Entry 6A5R (electron microscopy, 8.70 A resolution (very low resolution: no residue pairs are listed; an interface is given only as per-side residue counts)); this record covers chains A and T of the 23 polymer chains in the assembly.

[Chain A]
Protein: DNA-directed RNA polymerase subunit
Organism: Komagataella phaffii (strain GS115 / ATCC 20864)
Notes: EC 2.7.7.6
Reference sequence: C4R4Y0 (C4R4Y0_KOMPG); numbering as in UniProt (aligned over 1-1743)
Amino-acid sequence (1743 residues; row label = number of the first residue in the row):
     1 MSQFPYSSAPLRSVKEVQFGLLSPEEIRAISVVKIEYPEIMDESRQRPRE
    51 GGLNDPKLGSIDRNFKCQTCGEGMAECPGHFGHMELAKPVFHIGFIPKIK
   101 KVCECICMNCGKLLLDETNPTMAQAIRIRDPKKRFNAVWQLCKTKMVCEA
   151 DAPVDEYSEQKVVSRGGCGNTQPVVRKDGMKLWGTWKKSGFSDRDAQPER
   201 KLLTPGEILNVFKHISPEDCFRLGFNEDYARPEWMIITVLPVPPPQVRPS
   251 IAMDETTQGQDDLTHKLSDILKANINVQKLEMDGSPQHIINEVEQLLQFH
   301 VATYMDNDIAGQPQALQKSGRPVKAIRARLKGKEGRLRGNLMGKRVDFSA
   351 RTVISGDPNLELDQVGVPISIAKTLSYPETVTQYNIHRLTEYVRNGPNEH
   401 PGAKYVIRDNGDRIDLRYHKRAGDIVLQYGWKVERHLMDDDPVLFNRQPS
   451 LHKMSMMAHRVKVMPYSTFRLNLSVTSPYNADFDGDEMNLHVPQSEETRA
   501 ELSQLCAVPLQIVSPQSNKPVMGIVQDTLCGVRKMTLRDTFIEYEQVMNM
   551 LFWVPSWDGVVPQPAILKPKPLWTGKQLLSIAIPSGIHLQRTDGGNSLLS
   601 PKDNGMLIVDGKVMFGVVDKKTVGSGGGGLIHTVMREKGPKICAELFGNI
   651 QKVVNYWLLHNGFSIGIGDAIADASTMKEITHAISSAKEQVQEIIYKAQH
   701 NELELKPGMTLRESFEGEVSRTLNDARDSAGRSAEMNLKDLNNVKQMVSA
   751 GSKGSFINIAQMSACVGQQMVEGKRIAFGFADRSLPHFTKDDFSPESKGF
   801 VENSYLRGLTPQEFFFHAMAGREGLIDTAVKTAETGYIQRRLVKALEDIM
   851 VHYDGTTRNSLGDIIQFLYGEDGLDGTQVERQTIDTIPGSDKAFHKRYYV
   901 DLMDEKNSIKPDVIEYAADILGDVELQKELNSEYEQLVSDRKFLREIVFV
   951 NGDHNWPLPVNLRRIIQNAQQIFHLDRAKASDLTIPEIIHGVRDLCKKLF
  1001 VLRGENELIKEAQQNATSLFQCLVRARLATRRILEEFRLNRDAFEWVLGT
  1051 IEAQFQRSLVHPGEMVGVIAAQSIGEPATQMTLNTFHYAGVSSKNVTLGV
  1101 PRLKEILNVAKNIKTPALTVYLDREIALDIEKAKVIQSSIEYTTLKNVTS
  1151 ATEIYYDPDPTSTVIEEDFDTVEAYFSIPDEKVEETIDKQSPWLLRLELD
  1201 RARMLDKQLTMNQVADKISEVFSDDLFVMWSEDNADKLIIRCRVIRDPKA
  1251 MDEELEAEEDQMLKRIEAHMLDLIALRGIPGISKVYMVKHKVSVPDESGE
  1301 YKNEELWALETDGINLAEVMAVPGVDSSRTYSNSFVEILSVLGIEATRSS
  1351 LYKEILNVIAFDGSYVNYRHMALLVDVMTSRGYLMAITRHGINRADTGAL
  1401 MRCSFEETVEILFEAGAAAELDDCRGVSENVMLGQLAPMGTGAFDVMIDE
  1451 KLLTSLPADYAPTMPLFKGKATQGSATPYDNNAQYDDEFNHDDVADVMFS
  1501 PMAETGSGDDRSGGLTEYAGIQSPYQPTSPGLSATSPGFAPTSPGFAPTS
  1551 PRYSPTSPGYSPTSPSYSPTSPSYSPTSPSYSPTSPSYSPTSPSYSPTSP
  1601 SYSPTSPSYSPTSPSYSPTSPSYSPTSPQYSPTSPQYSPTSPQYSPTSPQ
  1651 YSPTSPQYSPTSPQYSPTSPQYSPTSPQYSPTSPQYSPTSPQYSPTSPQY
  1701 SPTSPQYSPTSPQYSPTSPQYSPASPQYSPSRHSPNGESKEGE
Disordered / not traced: 1, 154-160, 190-193, 1082-1094, 1178-1189, 1246-1257, 1458-1743
Bound ions: Zn2+ site 1: Cys70, Cys77, His80; Zn2+ site 2: Cys107, Cys168; Mg2+: Asp482, Asp484 (shared with 1 residue of chain P)

[Chain T]
Molecule: 198-nt DNA strand
Sequence (198 nucleotides; numbered -72 to 125; the number before each row is that of its first residue; numbers below 1 keep their minus sign (DA-72 is residue -72)):
   -72 ATCAGAATCCCGGTGCCGAGGCCGCTCAATTGGTCGTAGACAGCTCTAGC
   -22 ACCGCTTAAACGCACGTACGCGCTGTCCCCCGCGTTTTAACCGCCAAGGG
    28 GATTACACCCAAGACACCAGGCACGAGACAGAAAAAAACAACGAAAACGG
    78 CCACCACCCAAACACACCAAACACAAGAGCTAATTGACTGACGTAAGC
Disordered / not traced: 64-125

[Chain A / chain T interface]
At this resolution (9 A) residue pairs are not listed: 19 residues of chain A and 10 of chain T lie at the interface.

[Summary]
The interface between chain A and chain T involves 19 residues on one side and 10 on the other. Cys70(A),
Cys77(A) and His80(A) form the Zn2+ site 1. Cys107(A) and Cys168(A) form the Zn2+ site 2.
Chain A is DNA-directed RNA polymerase subunit (Komagataella phaffii (strain GS115 / ATCC 20864)) and chain T
is a 198-nt DNA strand; the structure, RNA polymerase II elongation complex stalled at SHL(-2) of the
nucleosome, was determined by electron microscopy, deposited together with 6A5L, 6A5O, 6A5P, 6A5T, 6A5U and
6INQ.
